PDB entry 7EVY | electron microscopy, 2.98 A resolution | chains B and C of the 5 polymer chains in the assembly

== Chain B ==
Molecule: Guanine nucleotide-binding protein G(I)/G(S)/G(T) subunit beta-1
Source organism: Homo sapiens
Reference sequence: P62873 (GBB1_HUMAN); numbering as in UniProt (aligned over 2-340)
Chain sequence (356 residues; row label = number of the first residue in the row; numbers below 1 keep their minus sign (Met-15 is residue -15)):
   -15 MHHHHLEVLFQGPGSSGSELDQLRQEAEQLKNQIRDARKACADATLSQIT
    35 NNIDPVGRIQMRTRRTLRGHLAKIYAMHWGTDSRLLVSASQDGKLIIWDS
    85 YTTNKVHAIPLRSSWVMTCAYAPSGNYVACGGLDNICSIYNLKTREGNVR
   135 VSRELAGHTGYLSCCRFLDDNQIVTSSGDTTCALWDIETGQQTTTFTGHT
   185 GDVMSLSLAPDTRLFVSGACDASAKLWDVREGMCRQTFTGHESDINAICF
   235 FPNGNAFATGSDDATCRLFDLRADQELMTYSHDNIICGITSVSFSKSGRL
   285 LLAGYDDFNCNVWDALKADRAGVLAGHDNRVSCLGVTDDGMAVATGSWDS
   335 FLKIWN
Unresolved in the structure: -15 to 0
Differences from the reference sequence: initiating methionine (-15); expression tag (-14 to 1)
Swiss-Prot annotation at these positions:
  - modified residue: Ser2 (N-acetylserine), His266 (Phosphohistidine)
  - natural variant: Leu30 (L30F: In MRD42; uncertain significance), Arg52 (R52G: In MRD42), Gly64 (G64V: In MRD42), Asp76 (D76E: In MRD42; D76G: In MRD42), Gly77 (G77S: In MRD42), Lys78 (K78R: In MRD42), Ile80 (I80N: In MRD42; I80T: In MRD42), His91 (H91R: In MRD42; uncertain significance), Ala92 (A92T: In MRD42), Pro94 (P94S: In MRD42), Leu95 (L95P: In MRD42), Arg96 (R96L: In MRD42), 5 further natural variant entries in UniProt

== Chain C ==
Molecule: Guanine nucleotide-binding protein G(I)/G(S)/G(O) subunit gamma-2
Source organism: Homo sapiens
Reference sequence: P59768 (GBG2_HUMAN); numbering as in UniProt (aligned over 1-71)
Chain sequence (71 residues; row label = number of the first residue in the row):
     1 MASNNTASIAQARKLVEQLKMEANIDRIKVSKAAADLMAYCEAHAKEDPL
    51 LTPVPASENPFREKKFFCAIL
Unresolved in the structure: 1-5, 64-71
Swiss-Prot annotation at these positions:
  - modified residue: Ala2 (N-acetylalanine), Cys68 (Cysteine methyl ester)
  - lipidation: Cys68 (S-geranylgeranyl cysteine)

== Chain B / chain C interface ==
Contacting residue pairs (69):
  Glu3(B) with Ile9(C)
  Leu4(B) with Ser8(C); Ile9(C), hydrophobic
  Leu7(B) with Ala12(C), hydrophobic; Arg13(C)
  Ala11(B) with Leu19(C)
  Leu14(B) with Val16(C), hydrophobic; Lys20(C)
  Gln17(B) with Ala23(C)
  Ile18(B) with Leu19(C); Ala23(C), hydrophobic; Arg27(C)
  Arg22(B) with Arg27(C)
  Ala24(B) with Lys29(C)
  Cys25(B) with Ile28(C); Lys29(C), hydrogen bond (backbone-side chain); Val30(C)
  Ala26(B) with Val30(C), hydrophobic
  Asp27(B) with Lys29(C); Ser31(C)
  Ala28(B) with Val30(C)
  Leu30(B) with Ala34(C), hydrophobic
  Ile33(B) with Ser31(C); Ala34(C), hydrophobic; Met38(C), hydrophobic
  Thr34(B) with Met38(C)
  Arg46(B) with Glu63(C), salt bridge
  Thr47(B) with Glu63(C)
  Arg48(B) with Phe61(C); Glu63(C)
  Arg49(B) with Phe61(C); Arg62(C), hydrogen bond (side chain-backbone)
  Ser84(B) with Phe61(C)
  Tyr85(B) with Pro60(C); Phe61(C), hydrophobic
  Met217(B) with Met21(C), hydrophobic
  Cys218(B) with Gln18(C), hydrogen bond (backbone-side chain); Met21(C)
  Arg219(B) with Glu22(C)
  Gln220(B) with Ile25(C)
  Thr221(B) with Glu22(C), hydrogen bond (backbone-side chain)
  Phe235(B) with Leu37(C), hydrophobic; Tyr40(C), hydrophobic
  Pro236(B) with Tyr40(C)
  Asn237(B) with Tyr40(C)
  Asp254(B) with Ala33(C)
  Arg256(B) with Asp26(C); Ile28(C); Asp36(C), salt bridge
  Ala257(B) with Ile28(C)
  Asp258(B) with Arg27(C), salt bridge
  Leu261(B) with Val30(C), hydrophobic
  Ser279(B) with Asp48(C), hydrogen bond
  Lys280(B) with Asp48(C)
  Ser281(B) with Cys41(C); His44(C); Asp48(C), hydrogen bond
  Arg283(B) with Leu51(C)
  Leu300(B) with Met38(C), hydrophobic; Cys41(C), hydrophobic
  Asp323(B) with Pro49(C)
  Gly324(B) with Pro49(C); Leu50(C)
  Met325(B) with Leu50(C); Pro60(C)
  Ala326(B) with Phe61(C), hydrophobic
  Val327(B) with Leu50(C), hydrophobic
  Asn340(B) with Asn59(C), hydrogen bond; Phe61(C)
Other interface residues (no listed pair), chain B (57 interface residues in all): Glu10, Ala21, Ile37, Val40, Ile43, Met45, Trp63, Leu252, Gln259, Gly282, Ile338
Other interface residues (no listed pair), chain C (38 interface residues in all): Leu15, Ala45, Val54

== Summary ==
The interface between chain B and chain C involves 57 residues on one side and 38 on the other, with 7
hydrogen bonds and 3 salt bridges. Among the polar pairs are Arg46(B)-Glu63(C), Arg256(B)-Asp36(C) and
Asp258(B)-Arg27(C).
Chain B is Guanine nucleotide-binding protein G(I)/G(S)/G(T) subunit beta-1 and chain C is Guanine
nucleotide-binding protein G(I)/G(S)/G(O) subunit gamma-2, both from Homo sapiens; the structure, Cryo-EM
structure of siponimod -bound Sphingosine-1-phosphate receptor 1 in complex with Gi protein, was determined by
electron microscopy together with 7EVZ, 7EW0, 7EW1 and 7EW7 from the same study.
